7E94 - chains C and D of the 22 polymer chains in the assembly; structure by electron microscopy, 4.67 A resolution (low resolution: residue-level contacts below are approximate; hydrogen-bond / salt-bridge calls are withheld).

Chain C:
Molecule: Trafficking protein particle complex subunit BET3
From: Saccharomyces cerevisiae (strain ATCC 204508 / S288c)
UniProtKB: P36149 (BET3_YEAST); residue numbers follow UniProt; this construct covers 1-193
Chain sequence (193 residues; numbered 1 to 193; the number before each row is that of its first residue):
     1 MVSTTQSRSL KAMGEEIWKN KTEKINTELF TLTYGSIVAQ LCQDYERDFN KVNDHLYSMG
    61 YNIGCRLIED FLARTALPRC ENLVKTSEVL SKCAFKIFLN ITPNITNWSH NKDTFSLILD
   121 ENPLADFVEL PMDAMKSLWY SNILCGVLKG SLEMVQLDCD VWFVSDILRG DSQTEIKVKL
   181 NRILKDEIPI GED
Disordered / not traced: 1-7, 192-193
Curated features (UniProtKB/Swiss-Prot):
  - lipidation: Cys80 (S-palmitoyl cysteine)

Chain D:
Molecule: Trafficking protein particle complex subunit BET5
From: Saccharomyces cerevisiae (strain ATCC 204508 / S288c)
UniProtKB: Q03630 (BET5_YEAST); residue numbers follow UniProt; this construct covers 1-159
Chain sequence (159 residues; row label = number of the first residue in the row):
     1 MGIYSFWIFD RHCNCIFDRE WTLASNSASG TINSKQNEED AKLLYGMIFS LRSITQKLSK
    61 GSVKNDIRSI STGKYRVHTY CTASGLWFVL LSDFKQQSYT QVLQYIYSHI YVKYVSNNLL
   121 SPYDFAENEN EMRGQGTRKI TNRNFISVLE SFLAPMVNQ
Disordered / not traced: 1, 30-34, 158-159

Interface between chain C and chain D:
Contacting residue pairs - 33 pairs, chain C then chain D:
  Arg66(C) - Ser116(D)
  Arg66(C) - Asn118(D)
  Arg66(C) - Leu119(D)
  Arg66(C) - Ser121(D)
  Arg66(C) - Tyr123(D)
  Glu69(C) - Tyr107(D)
  Glu69(C) - Val112(D)
  Glu69(C) - Ser116(D)
  Asp70(C) - Asn117(D)
  Leu72(C) - Ala83(D)
  Leu72(C) - Tyr107(D)
  Ala73(C) - Tyr107(D)
  Ala73(C) - Ser108(D)
  Ala73(C) - Val112(D)
  Ala76(C) - Tyr80(D)
  Leu77(C) - Ala83(D)
  Arg79(C) - Ala83(D)
  Arg79(C) - Ser84(D)
  Arg79(C) - Gly85(D)
  Met154(C) - Arg11(D)
  Met154(C) - Ser84(D)
  Gln156(C) - Arg11(D)
  Gln156(C) - Ser84(D)
  Glu187(C) - His12(D)
  Glu187(C) - Cys13(D)
  Glu187(C) - Met132(D)
  Glu187(C) - Arg133(D)
  Ile188(C) - Phe49(D)
  Pro189(C) - Arg133(D)
  Ile190(C) - Lys42(D)
  Ile190(C) - Arg133(D)
  Ile190(C) - Gln135(D)
  Gly191(C) - Arg133(D)
Interface residues without a listed pair, chain C (19 interface residues in all): Cys65, Pro78, Val155, Asp186
Interface residues without a listed pair, chain D (24 interface residues in all): Val63, Asp124, Gly134

In short:
19 residues of chain C and 24 residues of chain D are in contact.
Chain C is Trafficking protein particle complex subunit BET3 and chain D is Trafficking protein particle
complex subunit BET5, both from Saccharomyces cerevisiae (strain ATCC 204508 / S288c); the structure, Intact
TRAPPII (State II), was determined by electron microscopy together with 7E2C, 7E2D, 7E8S, 7E8T, 7E93 and 7EA3
from the same study.
